PDB entry 7SRV | X-ray diffraction, 2.03 A resolution | chains B and C of the 6 polymer chains in the assembly

# Chain B (and C)
Protein: M17 leucyl aminopeptidase
Source organism: Plasmodium falciparum
Notes: EC 3.4.11.1; chain C of this document is another copy of the same molecule, construct and numbering; everything in this record applies to it too
UniProt: Q8IL11 (Q8IL11_PLAF7); residue numbers follow UniProt; this construct covers 85-605
Sequence (527 residues; row label = number of the first residue in the row):
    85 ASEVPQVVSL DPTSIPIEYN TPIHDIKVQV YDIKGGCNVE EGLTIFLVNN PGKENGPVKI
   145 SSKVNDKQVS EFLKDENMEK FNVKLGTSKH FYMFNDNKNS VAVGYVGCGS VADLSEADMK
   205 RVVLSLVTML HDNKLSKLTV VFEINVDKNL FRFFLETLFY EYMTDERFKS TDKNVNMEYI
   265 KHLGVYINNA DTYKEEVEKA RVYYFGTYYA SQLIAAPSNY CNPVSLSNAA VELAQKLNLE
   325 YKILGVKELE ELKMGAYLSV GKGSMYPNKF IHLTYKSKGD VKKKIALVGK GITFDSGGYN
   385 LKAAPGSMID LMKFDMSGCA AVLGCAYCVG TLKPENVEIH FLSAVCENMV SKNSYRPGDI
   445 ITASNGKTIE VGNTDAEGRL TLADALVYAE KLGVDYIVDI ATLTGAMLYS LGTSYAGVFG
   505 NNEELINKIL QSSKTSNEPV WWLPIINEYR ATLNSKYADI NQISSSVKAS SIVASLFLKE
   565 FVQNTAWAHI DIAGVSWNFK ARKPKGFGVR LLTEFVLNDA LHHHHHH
Not modelled in the structure: 85, 604-611 (chain C: 85, 390, 611)
Differences from the reference sequence: conflict Gln152 (Asn in Q8IL11), Gln515 (Asn in Q8IL11), Gln546 (Asn in Q8IL11); expression tag (606-611)
Ion coordination: Ca2+ site 1: Asn104, Asp109; Zn2+ site 1: Asp379, Asp394, Asp459, Glu461; Zn2+ site 2: Asp394, Met396, Asp399; Ca2+ site 2 near Thr486 (its only coordinating residue here)
Residues lining bound ligands: carbonate ion (CO3): Asp459, Ala460, Glu461, Gly462, Arg463, Leu487
UniProt features mapped onto this chain:
  - region: Asn384 to Ser401 (L13 loop)
  - active site: Lys386, Arg463
  - binding site (a peptide): Lys374, Asp379, Lys386, Asp399, Asp459
  - binding site (Zn(2+)): Lys374, Asp379, Asp394, Met396, Asp399, Asp459, Glu461
  - site: Lys386 (Essential for hexamer stabilization)
  - mutagenesis: Asp379 (D379A: 6.5-fold reduction in catalytic efficiency in the presence of Co(2+); 854-fold reduction in catalytic efficiency in the presence of Mn(2+); substrate affinity is slightly reduced ...), Lys386 (K386A: 100-fold decrease in catalytic efficiency. 2-fold decrease in substrate affinity. Loss of hexamer formation with formation of dimers and trimers), Ala387 (A387P: 16-fold decrease in catalytic efficiency. No effect on hexamer formation), Ala388 to Gly390 (8-fold decrease in catalytic efficiency. 3-fold decrease in substrate affinity. No effect on hexamer formation), Ala388 to Pro389 (13-fold decrease in catalytic efficiency. 1.5-fold decrease in substrate affinity. No effect on hexamer formation), Asp394 (D394A: 7.5-fold increase in catalytic efficiency. No effect on hexamer formation. 1.7-fold increase in substrate affinity), Glu461 (E461L: 6.5-fold reduction in catalytic efficiency in the presence of Co(2+); 854-fold reduction in catalytic efficiency in the presence of Mn(2+); substrate affinity is slightly reduced ...), Trp525 (W525A: Loss of catalytic activity and impairs oligomerization; when associated with A-533), Tyr533 (Y533A: Loss of catalytic activity and impairs oligomerization; when associated with A-525)
From the paper describing this entry:
  - mutagenesis - D394A (10-fold): increased catalytic activity
  - catalytic residues: Lys386 (citing earlier work)
  - mutagenesis - K386A, A387P: decreased catalytic activity
  - mutagenesis - K386A: unchanged stability

# Interface between chain B and chain C
Contacting residue pairs (66; chain B residue first):
  Glu334(B) - Val92(C)
  Glu334(B) - Ser93(C)  hydrogen bond (side chain-backbone)
  Glu334(B) - Leu94(C)
  Leu342(B) - Leu94(C)  hydrophobic
  Lys346(B) - Val91(C)
  Lys346(B) - Asp95(C)  salt bridge
  Tyr383(B) - Ser380(C)
  Tyr383(B) - Met433(C)  hydrophobic
  Tyr383(B) - Val434(C)  hydrogen bond (side chain-backbone)
  Leu385(B) - Ser380(C)
  Leu385(B) - Leu385(C)  hydrophobic
  Leu385(B) - Val434(C)  hydrophobic
  Lys386(B) - Asp379(C)  salt bridge
  Lys386(B) - Ser380(C)
  Lys386(B) - Gly381(C)
  Lys386(B) - Asp394(C)  salt bridge
  Lys386(B) - Leu395(C)
  Lys386(B) - Asp459(C)  salt bridge
  Ala388(B) - Leu395(C)  hydrophobic
  Pro389(B) - Leu395(C)
  Val434(B) - Val434(C)  hydrophobic
  Ser435(B) - Val434(C)
  Lys436(B) - Gly347(C)
  Lys436(B) - Met349(C)
  Lys436(B) - Val434(C)
  Lys436(B) - Ser435(C)
  Lys436(B) - Asn437(C)  hydrogen bond
  Asn437(B) - Val91(C)
  Asn437(B) - Met349(C)
  Arg440(B) - Ser302(C)
  Arg440(B) - Tyr350(C)
  Arg440(B) - Phe378(C)
  Arg440(B) - Glu431(C)  salt bridge
  Arg440(B) - Met433(C)
  Pro441(B) - Ser302(C)
  Pro441(B) - Phe378(C)
  Gly442(B) - Pro301(C)
  Asp443(B) - Ser302(C)  hydrogen bond
  Asp443(B) - Asn303(C)  hydrogen bond (side chain-backbone)
  Ile444(B) - Phe252(C)  hydrophobic
  Ile444(B) - Pro301(C)  hydrophobic
  Ile444(B) - Asn303(C)  hydrogen bond (backbone-side chain)
  Ile444(B) - Tyr304(C)
  Gly450(B) - Ser254(C)  hydrogen bond (backbone-side chain)
  Gly450(B) - Thr255(C)
  Lys451(B) - Thr255(C)
  Thr452(B) - Phe252(C)  hydrogen bond (side chain-backbone)
  Thr452(B) - Ser254(C)
  Asn538(B) - Arg586(C)  hydrogen bond (backbone-side chain)
  Ser539(B) - Lys253(C)  hydrogen bond (backbone-side chain)
  Lys540(B) - Lys253(C)
  Lys540(B) - Ala585(C)
  Lys540(B) - Arg586(C)
  Tyr541(B) - Asp249(C)
  Tyr541(B) - Phe252(C)
  Tyr541(B) - Lys253(C)  hydrogen bond (backbone-backbone)
  Tyr541(B) - Ala299(C)
  Tyr541(B) - Arg586(C)
  Tyr541(B) - Lys587(C)
  Tyr541(B) - Pro588(C)
  Ala542(B) - Phe252(C)
  Ala542(B) - Lys253(C)  hydrogen bond (backbone-side chain)
  Asp543(B) - Lys253(C)
  Asp543(B) - Ser254(C)  hydrogen bond (side chain-backbone)
  Asp543(B) - Thr255(C)  hydrogen bond (side chain-backbone)
  Asp543(B) - Asp256(C)  hydrogen bond (side chain-backbone)
Other interface residues (no listed pair), chain B (30 interface residues in all): Lys337, Gly339, Ala387, Ile445
Other interface residues (no listed pair), chain C (39 interface residues in all): Ser348, Gly382, Trp581

# Overview
The interface between chain B and chain C involves 30 residues on one side and 39 on the other; the contacts
include 15 hydrogen bonds and 5 salt bridges. Polar contacts include Lys346(B)-Asp95(C), Lys386(B)-Asp379(C)
and Lys386(B)-Asp394(C). From the paper: the catalytic residue Lys386(B); K386A and A387P of chain B reduce
catalytic activity.
Chain B and chain C are both M17 leucyl aminopeptidase (Plasmodium falciparum); the structure, Metal dependent
activation of Plasmodium falciparum M17 aminopeptidase (inactive form), spacegroup P22121, was determined by
X-ray diffraction (same publication as 7T3V).
